PDB entry 9JT2 | electron microscopy, 3.19 A resolution | chains N and O of the 18 polymer chains in the assembly

== Chain N ==
Name: Dren-apaz
Source organism: Novosphingopyxis baekryungensis DSM 16222
Sequence (442 residues; row label = number of the first residue in the row):
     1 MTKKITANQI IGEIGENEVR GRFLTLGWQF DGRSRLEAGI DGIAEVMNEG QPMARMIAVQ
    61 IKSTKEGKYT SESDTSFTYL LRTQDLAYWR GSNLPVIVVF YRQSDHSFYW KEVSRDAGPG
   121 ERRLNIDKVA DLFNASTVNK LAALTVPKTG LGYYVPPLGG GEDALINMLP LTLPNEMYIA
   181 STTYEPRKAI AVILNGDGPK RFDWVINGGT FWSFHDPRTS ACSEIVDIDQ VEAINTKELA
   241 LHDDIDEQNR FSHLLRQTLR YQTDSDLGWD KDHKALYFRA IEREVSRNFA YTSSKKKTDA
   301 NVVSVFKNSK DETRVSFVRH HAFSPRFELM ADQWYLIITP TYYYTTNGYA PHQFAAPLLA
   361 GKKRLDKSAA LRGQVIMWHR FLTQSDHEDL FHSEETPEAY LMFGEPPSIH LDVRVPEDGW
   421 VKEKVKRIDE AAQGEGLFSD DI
Unresolved in the structure: 1-6, 146-160, 386-399, 425-442
From the paper describing this entry:
  - catalytic residues: Asp41, Gln60, Lys62
  - mutagenesis - E13A/N17A/R20A/Q29A/D31A/R33A/E45A, D41A, Q60A: abolished catalytic activity
  - mutagenesis - K62A: decreased catalytic activity
  - self-association interface (contacts with another copy of this molecule); pairs are residue here / residue on that copy: Glu45-Arg33
  - binding site for the 8-nt DNA strand: Lys4, Gly39, Ser63, Lys65
  - binding site for the 8-nt DNA strand: Lys4

== Chain O ==
Molecule: 20-nt RNA strand
Source organism: Novosphingopyxis baekryungensis DSM 16222
Sequence (20 nucleotides; numbered 1 to 20; the number before each row is that of its first residue):
     1 AUACUGCACA GCUGACGAUA
Unresolved in the structure: 20
Metal / ion sites: Mg2+: A1, A3 (shared with 2 residues of chain M)

== How chain N and chain O interact ==
Contacting residue pairs - 6 pairs, chain N then chain O:
  Asp246(N) - A15(O)  hydrogen bond to the sugar
  Arg250(N) - G17(O)  salt bridge to the phosphate
  His273(N) - C9(O)  salt bridge to the phosphate
  Leu359(N) - C7(O)  sugar contact
  Leu359(N) - A8(O)  sugar contact
  Lys363(N) - A8(O)  salt bridge to the phosphate
Also at the interface, not in a pair above, chain N (6 interface residues in all): Asn249

== Summary ==
6 residues of chain N and 5 residues of chain O are in contact, with 1 hydrogen bond and 3 salt bridges. Among
the polar pairs are Asp246(N)-A15(O), Arg250(N)-G17(O) and His273(N)-C9(O). A1(O) and A3(O) form the Mg2+
site. The paper reports catalytic residues Asp41(N), Gln60(N) and Lys62(N);
E13A/N17A/R20A/Q29A/D31A/R33A/E45A, D41A and Q60A of chain N abolish catalytic activity.
Chain N is Dren-apaz and chain O is a 20-nt RNA strand, both from Novosphingopyxis baekryungensis DSM 16222;
the structure, substrate-bound NbaSPARDA complexes, was determined by electron microscopy together with 9JSB,
9JSP and 9JSZ from the same study.
